Entry 8PEY (electron microscopy, 3.00 A resolution); this record covers chains g and h of the 23 polymer chains in the assembly.

== Chain g (and h) ==
Molecule: Polarity suppression protein
Source organism: Enterobacteria phage P4
Notes: chain h of this document is another copy of the same molecule, construct and numbering; everything in this record applies to it too
UniProt: P05460 (VPSU_BPP4); residue numbers follow UniProt; this construct covers 1-190
Sequence (190 residues; numbered 1 to 190; the number before each row is that of its first residue):
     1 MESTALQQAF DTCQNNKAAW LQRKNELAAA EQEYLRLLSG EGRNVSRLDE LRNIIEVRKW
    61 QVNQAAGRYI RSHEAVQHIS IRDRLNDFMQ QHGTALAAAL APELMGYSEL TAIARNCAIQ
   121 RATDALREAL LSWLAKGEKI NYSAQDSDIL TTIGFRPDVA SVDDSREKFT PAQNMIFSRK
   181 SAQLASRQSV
Disordered / not traced: 1-3

== Chain g / chain h interface ==
Pairs across the interface (83; chain g residue first):
  Glu74(g) - Arg121(h)  salt bridge
  Gln77(g) - Pro102(h)
  Ile81(g) - Ala99(h)
  Ile81(g) - Leu100(h)  hydrophobic
  Ile81(g) - Pro102(h)
  Ile81(g) - Glu103(h)
  Arg84(g) - Ala99(h)
  Leu85(g) - Ala99(h)
  Leu85(g) - Ala125(h)
  Leu85(g) - Leu126(h)  hydrophobic
  Leu85(g) - Ala129(h)  hydrophobic
  Phe88(g) - Ala95(h)  hydrophobic
  Phe88(g) - Leu96(h)  hydrophobic
  Met89(g) - Ala129(h)
  Met89(g) - Leu130(h)  hydrophobic
  Met89(g) - Trp133(h)  hydrophobic
  Gln90(g) - Lys136(h)
  His92(g) - His92(h)
  Gly93(g) - Trp133(h)
  Thr94(g) - Trp133(h)
  Ala95(g) - Phe88(h)  hydrophobic
  Leu96(g) - Phe88(h)
  Ala97(g) - Ile140(h)
  Ala98(g) - Asn141(h)
  Ala98(g) - Ser143(h)
  Ala99(g) - Ile81(h)
  Ala99(g) - Arg84(h)
  Leu100(g) - Ile81(h)  hydrophobic
  Leu100(g) - Leu85(h)  hydrophobic
  Ala101(g) - Ile140(h)  hydrophobic
  Ala101(g) - Asn141(h)
  Ala101(g) - Tyr142(h)  hydrophobic
  Pro102(g) - Gln77(h)  hydrogen bond (backbone-side chain)
  Pro102(g) - Ile81(h)
  Pro102(g) - Leu150(h)  hydrophobic
  Pro102(g) - Phe155(h)
  Pro102(g) - Arg156(h)
  Glu103(g) - Arg156(h)  salt bridge
  Leu104(g) - Leu130(h)  hydrophobic
  Met105(g) - Ile140(h)
  Met105(g) - Tyr142(h)
  Met105(g) - Phe155(h)
  Tyr107(g) - Leu131(h)
  Tyr107(g) - Leu134(h)  hydrophobic
  Ile119(g) - Arg127(h)
  Ile119(g) - Leu131(h)  hydrophobic
  Arg121(g) - Glu74(h)  salt bridge
  Thr123(g) - Thr123(h)
  Thr123(g) - Arg127(h)
  Ala125(g) - Ile81(h)  hydrophobic
  Leu126(g) - Leu85(h)  hydrophobic
  Leu126(g) - Leu130(h)  hydrophobic
  Arg127(g) - Ile119(h)
  Arg127(g) - Gln120(h)
  Arg127(g) - Thr123(h)
  Ala129(g) - Leu85(h)  hydrophobic
  Ala129(g) - Met89(h)
  Leu130(g) - Met89(h)  hydrophobic
  Leu130(g) - Ala122(h)  hydrophobic
  Leu131(g) - Tyr107(h)
  Trp133(g) - Met89(h)  hydrophobic
  Trp133(g) - Gly93(h)
  Trp133(g) - Thr94(h)
  Trp133(g) - Ala97(h)
  Leu134(g) - Leu104(h)  hydrophobic
  Leu134(g) - Tyr107(h)  hydrophobic
  Lys136(g) - Gln90(h)  hydrogen bond
  Glu138(g) - Thr94(h)
  Ile140(g) - Ala97(h)
  Ile140(g) - Ala101(h)  hydrophobic
  Ile140(g) - Leu104(h)
  Ile140(g) - Met105(h)
  Asn141(g) - Ala98(h)
  Asn141(g) - Ala101(h)
  Tyr142(g) - Ala101(h)  hydrophobic
  Tyr142(g) - Pro102(h)  hydrophobic
  Tyr142(g) - Met105(h)
  Ser143(g) - Ala98(h)
  Leu150(g) - Pro102(h)  hydrophobic
  Phe155(g) - Pro102(h)
  Phe155(g) - Met105(h)
  Arg156(g) - Pro102(h)  hydrogen bond (side chain-backbone)
  Arg156(g) - Arg121(h)
Interface residues without a listed pair, chain g (44 interface residues in all): Lys139
Interface residues without a listed pair, chain h (47 interface residues in all): Ser80, Leu110, Glu138

== Summary ==
Chain g and chain h form an interface of 44 and 47 residues respectively, with 3 hydrogen bonds and 3 salt
bridges. Among the polar pairs are Glu74(g)-Arg121(h), Glu103(g)-Arg156(h) and Pro102(g)-Gln77(h).
Chain g and chain h are both Polarity suppression protein (Enterobacteria phage P4); the structure, Rho
P167L-ATPgS-Psu complex II locked, was determined by electron microscopy together with 8PEU, 8PEW, 8PEX, 9GCS
and 9GCT from the same study.
